4IHO - chains A and C of the 3 polymer chains in the assembly; structure by X-ray diffraction, 2.80 A resolution.

Chain A:
Name: H-2 class I histocompatibility antigen, D-B alpha chain
Source organism: Mus musculus
UniProt: P01899 (HA11_MOUSE); residues 1-276 here correspond to UniProt positions 25-300 (UniProt number = residue number + 24)
Amino-acid sequence (276 residues; numbered 1 to 276; the number before each row is that of its first residue):
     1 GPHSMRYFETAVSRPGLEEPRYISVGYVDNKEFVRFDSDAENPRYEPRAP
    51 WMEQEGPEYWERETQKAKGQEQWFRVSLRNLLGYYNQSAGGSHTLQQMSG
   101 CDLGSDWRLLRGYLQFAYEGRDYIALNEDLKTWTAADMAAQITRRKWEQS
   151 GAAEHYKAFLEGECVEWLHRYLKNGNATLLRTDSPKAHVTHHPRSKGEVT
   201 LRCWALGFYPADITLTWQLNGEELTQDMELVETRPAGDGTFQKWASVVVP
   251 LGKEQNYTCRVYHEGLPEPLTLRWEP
Disordered / not traced: 179, 219-221
Sequence notes: engineered mutation Phe159 (Tyr183 in P01899)
Cystine bridges: Cys101-Cys164, Cys203-Cys259

Chain C:
Name: Nonameric peptide chimeric GP100
Amino-acid sequence (9 residues; each row starts with the number of its first residue):
     1 EGPRNQDWL

How chain A and chain C interact:
Residue-residue contacts - 51 pairs, chain A then chain C:
  Met5(A) - Glu1(C)
  Tyr7(A) - Glu1(C)  hydrogen bond (side chain-backbone)
  Tyr7(A) - Gly2(C)
  Glu9(A) - Pro3(C)
  Tyr59(A) - Glu1(C)
  Arg62(A) - Glu1(C)  salt bridge
  Glu63(A) - Glu1(C)
  Glu63(A) - Gly2(C)  hydrogen bond (side chain-backbone)
  Lys66(A) - Glu1(C)  salt bridge
  Lys66(A) - Gly2(C)  hydrogen bond (side chain-backbone)
  Lys66(A) - Arg4(C)
  Gln70(A) - Pro3(C)  hydrogen bond (side chain-backbone)
  Gln70(A) - Arg4(C)
  Gln70(A) - Asn5(C)  hydrogen bond (side chain-backbone)
  Trp73(A) - Asn5(C)
  Trp73(A) - Gln6(C)  hydrogen bond (side chain-backbone)
  Trp73(A) - Asp7(C)
  Trp73(A) - Trp8(C)
  Trp73(A) - Leu9(C)
  Phe74(A) - Asn5(C)
  Val76(A) - Trp8(C)
  Ser77(A) - Trp8(C)
  Ser77(A) - Leu9(C)
  Asn80(A) - Leu9(C)  hydrogen bond (side chain-backbone)
  Leu81(A) - Leu9(C)  hydrophobic
  Tyr84(A) - Leu9(C)  hydrogen bond (side chain-backbone)
  Leu95(A) - Leu9(C)  hydrophobic
  Gln97(A) - Asn5(C)  hydrogen bond
  Ser99(A) - Pro3(C)
  Tyr123(A) - Leu9(C)  hydrophobic
  Thr143(A) - Leu9(C)  hydrogen bond (side chain-backbone)
  Lys146(A) - Asp7(C)
  Lys146(A) - Leu9(C)  hydrogen bond (side chain-backbone)
  Trp147(A) - Asp7(C)  hydrogen bond (side chain-backbone)
  Trp147(A) - Trp8(C)  hydrogen bond (side chain-backbone)
  Trp147(A) - Leu9(C)  hydrophobic
  Ser150(A) - Gln6(C)  hydrogen bond
  Ser150(A) - Asp7(C)
  Gly151(A) - Gln6(C)
  Ala152(A) - Gln6(C)
  His155(A) - Arg4(C)  hydrogen bond (side chain-backbone)
  His155(A) - Asn5(C)
  His155(A) - Gln6(C)
  Tyr156(A) - Arg4(C)
  Tyr156(A) - Asn5(C)  hydrogen bond
  Tyr156(A) - Gln6(C)  hydrogen bond (side chain-backbone)
  Phe159(A) - Glu1(C)
  Phe159(A) - Gly2(C)
  Phe159(A) - Pro3(C)  hydrophobic
  Trp167(A) - Glu1(C)
  Tyr171(A) - Glu1(C)  hydrogen bond (side chain-backbone)
Other interface residues (no listed pair), chain A (31 interface residues in all): Phe116

Overview:
31 residues of chain A face 9 of chain C across their interface, with 18 hydrogen bonds and 2 salt bridges.
Among the polar pairs are Arg62(A)-Glu1(C), Lys66(A)-Glu1(C) and Tyr7(A)-Glu1(C).
Here chain A is H-2 class I histocompatibility antigen, D-B alpha chain (Mus musculus) and chain C is
Nonameric peptide chimeric GP100. Entry 4IHO (Crystal structure of H-2Db Y159F in complex with chimeric gp100)
was determined by X-ray diffraction.
